PDB entry 7D77 | electron microscopy, 2.90 A resolution | chains A and B of the 5 polymer chains in the assembly

Chain A:
Molecule: Guanine nucleotide-binding protein G(o) subunit alpha
Source organism: Homo sapiens
Sequence (226 residues; row label = number of the first residue in the row; note: 126 numbers in that range are skipped by the numbering (no residue carries them; nothing is unmodelled there)):
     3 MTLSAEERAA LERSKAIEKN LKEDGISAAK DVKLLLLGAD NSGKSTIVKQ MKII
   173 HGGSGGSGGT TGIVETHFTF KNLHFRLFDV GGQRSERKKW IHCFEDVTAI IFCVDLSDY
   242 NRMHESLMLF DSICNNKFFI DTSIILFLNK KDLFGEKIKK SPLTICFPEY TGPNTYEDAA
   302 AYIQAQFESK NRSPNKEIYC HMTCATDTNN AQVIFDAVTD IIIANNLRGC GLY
Disordered / not traced: 3, 173-182
Covalent attachments: palmitic acid (PLM) linked to Cys351
Reported in the primary citation:
  - post-translational modification sites: Cys351
  - mutagenesis - C351A, C351S: decreased signaling in response to GPR97
  - mutagenesis - C351A, C351S: unchanged signaling
  - binding site for palmitic acid: Cys351

Chain B:
Molecule: Guanine nucleotide-binding protein G(I)/G(S)/G(T) subunit beta-1
Source organism: Homo sapiens
UniProt: P62873 (GBB1_HUMAN); residues 1-340 here = UniProt positions 1-340
Sequence (346 residues; numbered 1 to 346; the number before each row is that of its first residue):
     1 MSELDQLRQE AEQLKNQIRD ARKACADATL SQITNNIDPV GRIQMRTRRT LRGHLAKIYA
    61 MHWGTDSRLL VSASQDGKLI IWDSYTTNKV HAIPLRSSWV MTCAYAPSGN YVACGGLDNI
   121 CSIYNLKTRE GNVRVSRELA GHTGYLSCCR FLDDNQIVTS SGDTTCALWD IETGQQTTTF
   181 TGHTGDVMSL SLAPDTRLFV SGACDASAKL WDVREGMCRQ TFTGHESDIN AICFFPNGNA
   241 FATGSDDATC RLFDLRADQE LMTYSHDNII CGITSVSFSK SGRLLLAGYD DFNCNVWDAL
   301 KADRAGVLAG HDNRVSCLGV TDDGMAVATG SWDSFLKIWN HHHHHH
Disordered / not traced: 1-2, 341-346
Sequence notes: expression tag (341-346)
UniProt features mapped onto this chain:
  - modified residue: Ser2 (N-acetylserine), His266 (Phosphohistidine)
  - natural variant: Leu30 (L30F: In MRD42; uncertain significance), Arg52 (R52G: In MRD42), Gly64 (G64V: In MRD42), Asp76 (D76E: In MRD42; D76G: In MRD42), Gly77 (G77S: In MRD42), Lys78 (K78R: In MRD42), Ile80 (I80N: In MRD42; I80T: In MRD42), His91 (H91R: In MRD42; uncertain significance), Ala92 (A92T: In MRD42), Pro94 (P94S: In MRD42), Leu95 (L95P: In MRD42), Arg96 (R96L: In MRD42), 5 further natural variant entries in UniProt

Chain A / chain B interface:
Pairs across the interface - 43 pairs, chain A then chain B:
  Leu13(A) with Asn88(B)
  Arg15(A) with Val90(B), hydrogen bond (side chain-backbone); His91(B)
  Ser16(A) with Asn88(B); Lys89(B), hydrogen bond (side chain-backbone)
  Ile19(A) with Lys89(B); Val90(B); Ala92(B), hydrophobic
  Glu20(A) with Lys89(B), salt bridge
  Leu23(A) with Gly53(B); Lys78(B); Ile80(B), hydrophobic; Lys89(B)
  Asp26(A) with Lys78(B), salt bridge
  Thr183(A) with Asn119(B), hydrogen bond (backbone-side chain)
  Gly184(A) with Leu117(B); Asn119(B)
  Ile185(A) with Leu117(B), hydrophobic
  Phe200(A) with Trp99(B), hydrophobic
  Gln205(A) with Asn119(B); Tyr145(B)
  Ser207(A) with Tyr145(B); Gly162(B), hydrogen bond (side chain-backbone)
  Glu208(A) with Asp186(B), hydrogen bond (backbone-side chain)
  Lys210(A) with Asp228(B), salt bridge
  Lys211(A) with Tyr145(B); Met188(B); Cys204(B); Asp228(B), salt bridge; Asn230(B), hydrogen bond; Asp246(B), salt bridge
  Trp212(A) with Leu117(B), hydrophobic; Tyr145(B)
  His214(A) with Lys57(B), hydrogen bond (backbone-side chain); Tyr59(B), hydrogen bond; Trp332(B)
  Cys215(A) with Tyr59(B); Gln75(B); Trp99(B)
  Phe216(A) with Trp99(B), hydrophobic; Leu117(B), hydrophobic
  Glu217(A) with Lys57(B), salt bridge; Trp332(B)
Also at the interface, not in a pair above, chain A (24 interface residues in all): Ala12, Gly27, Phe259
Also at the interface, not in a pair above, chain B (28 interface residues in all): Leu55, Met101, Thr143, Gly144, Arg314

In short:
The interface between chain A and chain B involves 24 residues on one side and 28 on the other, with 8
hydrogen bonds and 6 salt bridges. Polar contacts include Glu20(A)-Lys89(B), Asp26(A)-Lys78(B) and
Lys210(A)-Asp228(B). From the paper: a binding site for palmitic acid at Cys351(A); C351A and C351S of chain A
reduce signaling in response to GPR97.
Chain A is Guanine nucleotide-binding protein G(o) subunit alpha and chain B is Guanine nucleotide-binding
protein G(I)/G(S)/G(T) subunit beta-1, both from Homo sapiens; the structure, Cryo-EM structure of the
cortisol-bound adhesion receptor GPR97-Go complex, was determined by electron microscopy, deposited together
with 7D76.
